Entry 8IFY (electron microscopy, 2.55 A resolution); this record covers chains A and F of the 5 polymer chains in the assembly.

== Chain A ==
Name: Spike glycoprotein
Source organism: Severe acute respiratory syndrome coronavirus 2
Reference sequence: P0DTC2 (SPIKE_SARS2); aligned to UniProt positions 28-1143 over residues 30-1145 (the alignment contains insertions or deletions, so no single offset holds)
Amino-acid sequence (1127 residues; each row starts with the number of its first residue):
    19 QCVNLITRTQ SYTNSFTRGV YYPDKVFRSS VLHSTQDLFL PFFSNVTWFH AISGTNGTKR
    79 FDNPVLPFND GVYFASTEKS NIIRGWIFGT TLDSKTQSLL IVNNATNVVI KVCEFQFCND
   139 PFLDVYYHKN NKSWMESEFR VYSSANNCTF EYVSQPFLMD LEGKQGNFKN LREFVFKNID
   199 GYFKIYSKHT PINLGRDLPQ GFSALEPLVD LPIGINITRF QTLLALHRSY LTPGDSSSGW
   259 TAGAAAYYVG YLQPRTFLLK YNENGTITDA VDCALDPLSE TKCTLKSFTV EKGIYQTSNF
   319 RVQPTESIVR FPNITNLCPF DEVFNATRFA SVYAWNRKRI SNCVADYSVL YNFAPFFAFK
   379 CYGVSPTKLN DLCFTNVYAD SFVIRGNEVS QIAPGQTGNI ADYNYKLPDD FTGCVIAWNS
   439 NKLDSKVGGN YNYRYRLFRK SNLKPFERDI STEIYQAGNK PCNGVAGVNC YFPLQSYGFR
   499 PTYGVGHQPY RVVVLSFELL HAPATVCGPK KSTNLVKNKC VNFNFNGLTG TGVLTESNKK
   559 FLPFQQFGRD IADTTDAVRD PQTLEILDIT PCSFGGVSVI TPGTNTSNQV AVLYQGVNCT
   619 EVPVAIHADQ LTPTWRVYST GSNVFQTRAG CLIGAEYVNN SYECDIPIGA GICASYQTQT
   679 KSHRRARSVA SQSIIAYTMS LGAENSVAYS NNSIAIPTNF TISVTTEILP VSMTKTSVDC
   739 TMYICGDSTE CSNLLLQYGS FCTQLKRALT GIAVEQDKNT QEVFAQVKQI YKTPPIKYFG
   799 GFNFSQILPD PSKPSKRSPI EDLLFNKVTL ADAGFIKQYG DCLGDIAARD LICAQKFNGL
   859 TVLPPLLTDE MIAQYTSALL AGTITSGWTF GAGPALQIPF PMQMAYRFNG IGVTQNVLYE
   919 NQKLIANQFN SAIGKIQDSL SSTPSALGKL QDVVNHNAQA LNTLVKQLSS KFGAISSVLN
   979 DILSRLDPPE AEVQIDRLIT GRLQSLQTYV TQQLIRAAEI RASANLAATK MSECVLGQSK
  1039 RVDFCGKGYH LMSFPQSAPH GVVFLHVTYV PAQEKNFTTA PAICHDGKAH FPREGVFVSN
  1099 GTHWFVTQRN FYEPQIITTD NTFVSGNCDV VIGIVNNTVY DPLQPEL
Not modelled in the structure: 19-29, 70-81, 142-152, 178-186, 211-214, 247-262, 622-640, 676-689, 828-847
Construct notes: expression tag (19-29); variant Asp142 (Gly in P0DTC2), Gly213 (Val in P0DTC2), Asp339 (Gly in P0DTC2), Phe371 (Ser in P0DTC2), Pro373 (Ser in P0DTC2), Phe375 (Ser in P0DTC2), Ala376 (Thr in P0DTC2), Asn405 (Asp in P0DTC2), Ser408 (Arg in P0DTC2), Asn417 (Lys in P0DTC2), Lys440 (Asn in P0DTC2), Arg452 (Leu in P0DTC2), Asn477 (Ser in P0DTC2), Lys478 (Thr in P0DTC2), Ala484 (Glu in P0DTC2), Val486 (Phe in P0DTC2), Arg498 (Gln in P0DTC2), Tyr501 (Asn in P0DTC2), His505 (Tyr in P0DTC2), Gly614 (Asp in P0DTC2), Tyr655 (His in P0DTC2), Lys679 (Asn in P0DTC2), His681 (Pro in P0DTC2), Lys764 (Asn in P0DTC2), Tyr796 (Asp in P0DTC2), His954 (Gln in P0DTC2), Lys969 (Asn in P0DTC2); engineered mutation Pro817 (Phe in P0DTC2), Pro892 (Ala in P0DTC2), Pro899 (Ala in P0DTC2), Pro942 (Ala in P0DTC2), Pro986 (Lys in P0DTC2), Pro987 (Val in P0DTC2)
Curated features (UniProtKB/Swiss-Prot):
  - glycosylation: Asn63 (N-linked (GlcNAc...) (hybrid) asparagine), Thr678 (O-linked (GlcNAc...) threonine)
Cystine bridges: Cys131-Cys166, Cys291-Cys301, Cys379-Cys432, Cys391-Cys525, Cys538-Cys590, Cys617-Cys649, Cys662-Cys671, Cys738-Cys760, Cys743-Cys749, Cys1032-Cys1043, Cys1082-Cys1126
Covalently attached groups: N-acetylglucosamine (NAG) linked to Asn282, Asn343, Asn603, Asn616, Asn1074

== Chain F ==
Name: Angiotensin-converting enzyme
Source organism: Odocoileus virginianus
Reference sequence: A0A6J0Z472 (A0A6J0Z472_ODOVR); residues 20-680 here correspond to UniProt positions 19-679 (UniProt number = residue number - 1)
Amino-acid sequence (661 residues; each row starts with the number of its first residue):
    20 STTEEQAKTF LEKFNHEAED LSYQSSLASW NYNTNITDEN VQKMNEARAK WSAFYEEQSR
    80 MAKTYSLEEI QNLTLKRQLK ALQQSGTSVL SAEKSKRLNT ILNTMSTIYS TGKVLDPNTQ
   140 ECLALEPGLD DIMENSRDYN RRLWAWEGWR AEVGKQLRPL YEEYVVLENE MARANNYEDY
   200 GDYWRGDYEV TEAGDYDYSR DQLMKDVENT FAEIKPLYEQ LHAYVRAKLM DTYPSYISPT
   260 GCLPAHLLGD MWGRFWTNLY SLTVPFKHKP SIDVTEKMKN QSWDAERIFK EAEKFFVSIS
   320 LPHMTQGFWD NSMLTEPGDG RKVVCHPTAW DLGKGDFRIK MCTKVTMDDF LTAHHEMGHI
   380 QYDMAYAAQP YLLRDGANEG FHEAVGEIMS LSAATPHYLK ALGLLEPDFY EDNETEINFL
   440 LKQALTIVGT LPFTYMLEKW RWMVFKGEIP KEQWMEKWWE MKREIVGVVE PLPHDETYCD
   500 PACLFHVAED YSFIRYYTRT IYQFQFHEAL CKTANHEGAL FKCDISNSTE AGQRLLQMLS
   560 LGKSEPWTLA LESIVGIKTM DVKPLLNYFE PLFTWLKEQN RNSFVGWSTE WTPYSDQSIK
   620 VRISLKSALG KNADANCPFV WCVPPVSHLV AIVIRSAVTV SQCCVQATLV LLNPGPKVPE
   680 E
Not modelled in the structure: 615-680
Cystine bridges: Cys344-Cys361, Cys530-Cys542
Covalently attached groups: N-acetylglucosamine (NAG) linked to Asn54, Asn91, Asn432, Asn546
Residues lining bound ligands:
  - N-acetylglucosamine (NAG; 2-acetamido-2-deoxy-beta-D-glucopyranose): Glu295, Lys296, Asn299, Gln300
  - Zn2+ (ZN): Trp477, Trp478, Asp499, Pro500

== Interface between chain A and chain F ==
Contacting residue pairs (15):
  Arg454(A) - Lys32(F)
  Leu455(A) - His35(F)
  Phe456(A) - Glu31(F)
  Ala475(A) - Thr28(F)
  Asn477(A) - Gln25(F)  hydrogen bond
  Val486(A) - Arg79(F)
  Asn487(A) - Phe29(F)
  Asn487(A) - Arg79(F)  hydrogen bond
  Pro491(A) - Lys32(F)  hydrogen bond (backbone-side chain)
  Gln493(A) - His35(F)  hydrogen bond
  Gln493(A) - Glu36(F)
  Gln493(A) - Asp39(F)
  Arg498(A) - Tyr42(F)
  Thr500(A) - Thr324(F)
  Thr500(A) - Asp355(F)
Also at the interface, not in a pair above, chain A (16 interface residues in all): Tyr449, Tyr453, Gly476, Phe490, Ser494
Also at the interface, not in a pair above, chain F (15 interface residues in all): Ser20, Glu38, Lys353

== Summary ==
The interface between chain A and chain F involves 16 residues on one side and 15 on the other, with 4
hydrogen bonds. Among the polar pairs are Asn477(A)-Gln25(F), Asn487(A)-Arg79(F) and Pro491(A)-Lys32(F). Chain
F binds N-acetylglucosamine and Zn2+.
Chain A is Spike glycoprotein (Severe acute respiratory syndrome coronavirus 2) and chain F is
Angiotensin-converting enzyme (Odocoileus virginianus); the structure, Cryo-EM structure of SARS-CoV-2 Omicron
BA.4/5 spike protein in complex with white-tailed deer ACE2, was determined by electron microscopy (same
publication as 8HFX, 8HFY, 8HFZ, 8HG0 and 8IFZ).
